7X3T - chains H and I of the 20 polymer chains in the assembly; structure by electron microscopy, 5.40 A resolution (low resolution: residue-level contacts below are approximate; hydrogen-bond / salt-bridge calls are withheld).

Chain H:
Molecule: Histone H2B 1.1
Source organism: Xenopus laevis
UniProtKB: P02281 (H2B11_XENLA); residues -3 to 122 here correspond to UniProt positions 1-126 (UniProt number = residue number + 4)
Amino-acid sequence (126 residues; row label = number of the first residue in the row; numbers below 1 keep their minus sign (Met-3 is residue -3)):
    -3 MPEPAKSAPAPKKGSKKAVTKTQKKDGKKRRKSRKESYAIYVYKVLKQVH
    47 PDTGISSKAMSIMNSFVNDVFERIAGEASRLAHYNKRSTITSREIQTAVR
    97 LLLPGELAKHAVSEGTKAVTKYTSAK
Disordered / not traced: -3 to 28, 122
UniProt features mapped onto this chain:
  - modified residue: Lys2 (N6-acetyllysine), Lys9 (N6-acetyllysine), Ser11 (Phosphoserine), Lys12 (N6-acetyllysine), Lys17 (N6-acetyllysine)
  - glycosylation: Ser109 (O-linked (GlcNAc) serine)
  - cross-link: Lys117 (Glycyl lysine isopeptide (Lys-Gly) (interchain with G-Cter in ubiquitin))

Chain I:
Molecule: 354-nt DNA strand
Sequence (354 nucleotides; each row starts with the number of its first residue; numbers below 1 keep their minus sign (DC-9 is residue -9)):
    -9 CCGCGGTACCCTGGAGAATCCCGGTGCCGAGGCCGCTCAATTGGTCGTAG
    41 ACAGCTCTAGCACCGCTTAAACGCACGTACGCGCTGTCCCCCGCGTTTTA
    91 ACCGCCAAGGGGATTACTCCCTAGTCTCCAGGCACGTGTCAGATATATAC
   141 ATCCTGAAGCTTGTCGAGAAGCTCGACCTGGAGAATCCCGGTGCCGAGGC
   191 CGCTCAATTGGTCGTAGACAGCTCTAGCACCGCTTAAACGCACGTACGCG
   241 CTGTCCCCCGCGTTTTAACCGCCAAGGGGATTACTCCCTAGTCTCCAGGC
   291 ACGTGTCAGATATATACATCCTGAGCGTAATCATGGTCATAGCTGTTTCC
   341 TGTG
Disordered / not traced: -9 to 1, 341-344

Chain H / chain I interface:
Contacting residue pairs - 16 pairs, chain H then chain I:
  Ser29(H) - DT104(I)
  Arg30(H) - DC28(I)
  Arg30(H) - DA29(I)
  Tyr39(H) - DG21(I)
  Tyr39(H) - DG22(I)
  Gly50(H) - DG21(I)
  Ile51(H) - DA20(I)
  Ile51(H) - DG21(I)
  Ser52(H) - DA20(I)
  Ser53(H) - DA20(I)
  Arg83(H) - DG40(I)
  Arg83(H) - DA41(I)
  Ser84(H) - DA39(I)
  Ser84(H) - DG40(I)
  Thr85(H) - DA39(I)
  Thr85(H) - DG40(I)
Other interface residues (no listed pair), chain H (11 interface residues in all): Glu32
Other interface residues (no listed pair), chain I (10 interface residues in all): DA30

In short:
11 residues of chain H and 10 residues of chain I are in contact.
Chain H is Histone H2B 1.1 (Xenopus laevis) and chain I is a 354-nt DNA strand; the structure, Cryo-EM
structure of ISW1a-dinucleosome, was determined by electron microscopy, deposited together with 7X3V, 7X3W and
7X3X.
